PDB entry 5DQO | X-ray diffraction, 2.30 A resolution | chains A and B

== Chain A (and B) ==
Protein: DNA primase large subunit
Organism: Homo sapiens
Notes: EC 2.7.7.-; fragment: p58C domain; chain B of this document is another copy of the same molecule, construct and numbering; everything in this record applies to it too
UniProtKB: P49643 (PRI2_HUMAN); residue numbers follow UniProt; this construct covers 272-464
Amino-acid sequence (197 residues; each row starts with the number of its first residue):
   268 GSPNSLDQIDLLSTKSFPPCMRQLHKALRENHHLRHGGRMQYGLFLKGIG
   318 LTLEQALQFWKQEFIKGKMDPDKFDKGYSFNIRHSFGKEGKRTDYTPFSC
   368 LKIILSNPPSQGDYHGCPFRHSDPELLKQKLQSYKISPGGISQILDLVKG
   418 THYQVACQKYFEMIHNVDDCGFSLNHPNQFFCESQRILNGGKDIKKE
Disordered / not traced: 268-269, 324-345, 354-361, 458-464 (chain B: 268-271, 323-345, 353-361, 458-464)
Construct notes: expression tag (268-271); engineered mutation Phe347 (Tyr in P49643)
Ion coordination: 4Fe-4S cluster Fe: Cys287, Cys367, Cys384, Cys424
Ligand contacts: 4Fe-4S cluster (SF4): Pro285, Pro286, Cys287, Cys367, Cys384, Pro385, Phe386, Tyr420, Gln421, Cys424, Leu441, Pro444
UniProt features mapped onto this chain:
  - binding site ([4Fe-4S] cluster): Cys287, Cys367, Cys384, Cys424
From the paper describing this entry:
  - mutagenesis - Y309F, Y347F: unchanged binding to 4Fe-4S cluster

== How chain A and chain B interact ==
Contacting residue pairs - 31 pairs, chain A then chain B:
  Lys314(A) - Asn456(B)
  Gly315(A) - Gln452(B)
  Gly315(A) - Arg453(B)
  Gly315(A) - Asn456(B)
  Gly317(A) - Gln452(B)
  Gly317(A) - Asn456(B)
  Arg350(A) - His351(B)
  His351(A) - Ile316(B)  hydrogen bond (side chain-backbone)
  His351(A) - Gly317(B)  hydrogen bond (side chain-backbone)
  His351(A) - Leu318(B)
  His351(A) - His351(B)  hydrogen bond
  Ser352(A) - Gln452(B)
  Phe353(A) - Gln275(B)
  Phe353(A) - Ile276(B)  hydrophobic
  Phe353(A) - Leu279(B)  hydrophobic
  Phe353(A) - Leu318(B)  hydrophobic
  Tyr362(A) - Gly457(B)
  Thr363(A) - Gly457(B)
  Pro364(A) - Asn456(B)
  Pro364(A) - Gly457(B)
  His443(A) - Arg453(B)
  Asn445(A) - Arg453(B)
  Gln446(A) - Arg453(B)
  Cys449(A) - Cys449(B)  hydrogen bond
  Arg453(A) - Ser440(B)
  Arg453(A) - Asn442(B)  hydrogen bond
  Arg453(A) - Gln446(B)  hydrogen bond
  Asn456(A) - Thr363(B)
  Asn456(A) - Pro364(B)
  Asn456(A) - His443(B)  hydrogen bond
  Asn456(A) - Asn445(B)
Interface residues without a listed pair, chain A (20 interface residues in all): Ile316, Asn442, Phe448, Gly457
Interface residues without a listed pair, chain B (21 interface residues in all): Ile349, Glu450

== Overview ==
20 residues of chain A face 21 of chain B across their interface; the contacts include 7 hydrogen bonds. Polar
contacts include His351(A)-Ile316(B), His351(A)-Gly317(B) and His351(A)-His351(B). Ligands of chain A: 4Fe-4S
cluster. From UniProt: 4 [4Fe-4S] cluster-binding residues on chain A. From the paper: Y309F and Y347F of
chain A leave binding to 4Fe-4S cluster unchanged.
Chain A and chain B are both DNA primase large subunit (Homo sapiens); the structure, Crystal structure of
Y347F mutant of human primase p58 iron-sulfur cluster domain, was determined by X-ray diffraction (same
publication as 5I7M).
